6L40 - chains D and I of the 14 polymer chains in the assembly; structure by X-ray diffraction, 2.21 A resolution.

Chain D (and I):
Name: ATP-dependent Clp protease proteolytic subunit
Source organism: Staphylococcus aureus (strain bovine RF122 / ET3-1)
Notes: EC 3.4.21.92; chain I of this document is another copy of the same molecule, construct and numbering; everything in this record applies to it too
UniProtKB: Q2YSF8 (CLPP_STAAB); residue numbers follow UniProt; this construct covers 19-193
Amino-acid sequence (175 residues; numbered 19 to 193; the number before each row is that of its first residue):
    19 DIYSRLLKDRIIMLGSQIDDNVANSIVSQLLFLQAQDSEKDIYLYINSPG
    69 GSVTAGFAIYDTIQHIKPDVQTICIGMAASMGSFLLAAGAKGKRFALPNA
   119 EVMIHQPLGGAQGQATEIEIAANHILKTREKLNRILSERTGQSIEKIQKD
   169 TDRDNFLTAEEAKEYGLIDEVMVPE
Small-molecule neighbours: FN3 ([(1S)-3-methyl-1-[[(2S)-3-phenyl-2-(pyrazin-2-ylcarbonylamino)propanoyl]amino]butyl]boronic acid): Pro67, Gly68, Gly69, Ser70, Val71, Ser98, Met99, His123, Gln124, Pro125, Leu126, His142, Ile143, Thr146, Leu150

Chain D / chain I interface:
Residue-residue contacts (39):
  Gln124(D) with Gln132(I); Ala133(I), hydrogen bond (side chain-backbone); Thr134(I), hydrogen bond
  Pro125(D) with Gln132(I); Ala133(I), hydrogen bond (backbone-backbone)
  Leu126(D) with Gly131(I); Gln132(I)
  Gly127(D) with Gln130(I); Gly131(I), hydrogen bond (backbone-backbone); Ile136(I)
  Gly128(D) with Ala129(I); Ile136(I)
  Ala129(D) with Gly128(I); Ala129(I), hydrogen bond (backbone-backbone)
  Gln130(D) with Gly127(I)
  Gly131(D) with Leu126(I); Gly127(I), hydrogen bond (backbone-backbone)
  Gln132(D) with Gln124(I); Pro125(I); Leu126(I); Asp170(I), hydrogen bond (side chain-backbone)
  Ala133(D) with Gln124(I); Pro125(I), hydrogen bond (backbone-backbone)
  Thr134(D) with Gln124(I); Arg147(I); Asp170(I)
  Ile136(D) with Gly127(I); Gly128(I); Ala140(I), hydrophobic; Ile143(I), hydrophobic
  Glu137(D) with Leu144(I)
  Ala140(D) with Ile136(I), hydrophobic; Ala140(I), hydrophobic
  Ile143(D) with Ala133(I), hydrophobic; Ile136(I), hydrophobic
  Leu144(D) with Glu137(I)
  Arg147(D) with Thr134(I), hydrogen bond
  Asp170(D) with Gln132(I), hydrogen bond (backbone-side chain); Thr134(I)
Other interface residues (no listed pair), chain D (19 interface residues in all): Arg171
Other interface residues (no listed pair), chain I (19 interface residues in all): Arg171

Summary:
The chain D/chain I interface involves 19 residues from each chain, with 10 hydrogen bonds. Polar contacts
include Gln124(D)-Ala133(I), Gln124(D)-Thr134(I) and Gln132(D)-Asp170(I). Bound to chain D: compound FN3.
Both chains are ATP-dependent Clp protease proteolytic subunit (Staphylococcus aureus (strain bovine RF122 /
ET3-1)). Entry 6L40 (Discovery of novel peptidomimetic boronate ClpP inhibitors with noncanonical enzyme
mechanism as potent virulence blockers in ...) was determined by X-ray diffraction together with 6L3X from the
same study.
